8Q3S - chains A and B of the 4 polymer chains in the assembly; structure by X-ray diffraction, 1.78 A resolution.

# Chain A (and B)
Molecule: Glycylpeptide N-tetradecanoyltransferase 1
Organism: Homo sapiens
Notes: chain B of this document is another copy of the same molecule, construct and numbering; everything in this record applies to it too
UniProt: P30419 (NMT1_HUMAN); numbering as in UniProt (aligned over 99-496)
Chain sequence (401 residues; each row starts with the number of its first residue):
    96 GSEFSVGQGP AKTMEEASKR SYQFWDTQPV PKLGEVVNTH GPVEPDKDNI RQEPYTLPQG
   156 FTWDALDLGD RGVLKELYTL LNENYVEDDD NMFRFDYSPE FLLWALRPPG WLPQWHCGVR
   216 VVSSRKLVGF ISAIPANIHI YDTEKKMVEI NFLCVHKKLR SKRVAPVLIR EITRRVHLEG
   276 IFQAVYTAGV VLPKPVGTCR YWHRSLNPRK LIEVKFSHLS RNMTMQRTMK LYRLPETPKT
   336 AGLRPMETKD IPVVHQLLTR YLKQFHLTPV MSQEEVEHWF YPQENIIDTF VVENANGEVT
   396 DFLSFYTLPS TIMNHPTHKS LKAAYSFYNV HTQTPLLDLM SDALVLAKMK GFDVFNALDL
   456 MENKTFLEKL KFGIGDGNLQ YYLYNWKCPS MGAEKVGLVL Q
Unresolved in the structure: 96-104, 411-412 (chain B: 96-105)
Sequence notes: expression tag (96-98)
Residues lining bound ligands: coenzyme A (COA): Arg115, Ser116, Tyr117, Gln118, Phe119, Trp120, Asn179, Tyr180, Val181, Leu248, Cys249, Val250, Leu254, Arg255, Ser256, Lys257, Arg258, Val259, Ala260, Pro261, Ile264, Thr282, Ala283, Gly284, Val285, Leu287
Curated features (UniProtKB/Swiss-Prot):
  - binding site (tetradecanoyl-CoA): Gln118, Phe119, Trp120, Phe247, Leu248, Cys249, Val250, Ser256, Arg258, Val259, Ala260

# Interface between chain A and chain B
Pairs across the interface (40):
  Lys142(A) - His350(B)
  Asp143(A) - Pro347(B)
  Asp143(A) - His350(B)  hydrogen bond (backbone-side chain)
  Asp143(A) - Gln351(B)  hydrogen bond (backbone-backbone)
  Asp143(A) - Arg355(B)  salt bridge
  Asn144(A) - Pro347(B)
  Asn144(A) - Gln351(B)
  Asn144(A) - Gln368(B)
  Ile145(A) - Gln368(B)  hydrogen bond (backbone-side chain)
  Gln147(A) - Thr343(B)  hydrogen bond (side chain-backbone)
  Gln147(A) - Lys344(B)
  Gln147(A) - Ile346(B)
  Gln147(A) - Pro347(B)
  Gln147(A) - Gln368(B)
  Leu273(A) - Ser367(B)
  Leu273(A) - Gln368(B)  hydrogen bond (backbone-backbone)
  Leu273(A) - Glu369(B)  hydrogen bond (backbone-backbone)
  Glu274(A) - Ser367(B)
  Glu274(A) - Glu369(B)
  Gly275(A) - Ser367(B)
  Thr343(A) - Gln147(B)  hydrogen bond (backbone-side chain)
  Lys344(A) - Gln147(B)
  Ile346(A) - Gln147(B)
  Pro347(A) - Asp143(B)
  Pro347(A) - Asn144(B)
  Pro347(A) - Ile145(B)
  Pro347(A) - Gln147(B)
  His350(A) - Asp143(B)  hydrogen bond (side chain-backbone)
  Gln351(A) - Asp143(B)  hydrogen bond
  Gln351(A) - Asn144(B)
  Arg355(A) - Asp143(B)  salt bridge
  Ser367(A) - Leu273(B)
  Ser367(A) - Glu274(B)
  Ser367(A) - Gly275(B)
  Gln368(A) - Asn144(B)
  Gln368(A) - Ile145(B)  hydrogen bond (side chain-backbone)
  Gln368(A) - Gln147(B)
  Gln368(A) - Leu273(B)  hydrogen bond (backbone-backbone)
  Glu369(A) - Leu273(B)  hydrogen bond (backbone-backbone)
  Glu369(A) - Glu274(B)
Also at the interface, not in a pair above, chain A (19 interface residues in all): Lys241
Also at the interface, not in a pair above, chain B (20 interface residues in all): Lys142, Lys241, Thr354

# Overview
Chain A and chain B form an interface of 19 and 20 residues respectively; the contacts include 12 hydrogen
bonds and 2 salt bridges. Among the polar pairs are Asp143(A)-Arg355(B), Asp143(A)-His350(B) and
Ile145(A)-Gln368(B). Chain A binds coenzyme A.
Both chains are Glycylpeptide N-tetradecanoyltransferase 1 (Homo sapiens). Entry 8Q3S (HsNMT1 in complex with
both MyrCoA and GNCFSKAR inhibitor peptide) was determined by X-ray diffraction together with 8Q23, 8Q24,
8Q26, 8Q2Z, 8Q3D and 8Q3T from the same study.
